1XMI - chains B and E of the 5 polymer chains in the assembly; structure by X-ray diffraction, 2.25 A resolution.

# Chain B (and E)
Protein: Cystic fibrosis transmembrane conductance regulator
Organism: Homo sapiens
Notes: EC 3.6.3.49; fragment: nucleotide binding domain one; chain E of this document is another copy of the same molecule, construct and numbering; everything in this record applies to it too
UniProtKB: P13569 (CFTR_HUMAN); residue numbers follow UniProt; this construct covers 388-678
Amino-acid sequence (291 residues; each row starts with the number of its first residue):
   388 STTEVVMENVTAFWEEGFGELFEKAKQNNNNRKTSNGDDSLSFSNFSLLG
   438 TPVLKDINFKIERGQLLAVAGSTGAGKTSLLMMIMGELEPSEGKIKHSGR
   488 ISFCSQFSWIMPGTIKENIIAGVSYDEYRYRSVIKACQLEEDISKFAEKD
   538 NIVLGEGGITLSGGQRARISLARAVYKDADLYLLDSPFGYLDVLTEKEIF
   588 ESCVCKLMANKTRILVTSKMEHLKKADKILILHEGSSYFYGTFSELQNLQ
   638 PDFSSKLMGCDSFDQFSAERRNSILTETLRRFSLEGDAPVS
Not modelled in the structure: 414-428, 533-538, 542-546, 672-678 (chain E: 388, 412-428, 672-678)
Differences from the reference sequence: cloning artifact (388); engineered mutation Ser429 (Phe in P13569), Ala508 (Phe in P13569), Arg667 (His in P13569)
Ion coordination: Mg2+: Thr465, Gln493 (together with ATP)
Residues lining bound ligands: ATP (adenosine-5'-triphosphate): Trp401, Val440, Ser459, Thr460, Gly461, Ala462, Gly463, Lys464, Thr465, Ser466, Gln493

# Interface between chain B and chain E
Contacting residue pairs (40):
  Glu403(B) - Lys584(E)
  Glu403(B) - Glu608(E)
  Gly404(B) - Met607(E)
  Gly404(B) - Phe640(E)
  Phe405(B) - Phe640(E)
  Phe405(B) - Ser642(E)
  Glu407(B) - Met607(E)
  Leu408(B) - Pro638(E)
  Leu408(B) - Phe640(E)
  Phe433(B) - Pro638(E)  hydrophobic
  Phe433(B) - Asp639(E)
  Leu436(B) - Asp639(E)
  Leu436(B) - Phe640(E)
  Met469(B) - Leu662(E)  hydrophobic
  Met472(B) - Leu581(E)
  Met472(B) - Thr665(E)
  Met472(B) - Phe669(E)
  Gly473(B) - Leu581(E)
  Glu474(B) - Asp579(E)
  Glu474(B) - Val580(E)  hydrogen bond (side chain-backbone)
  Glu474(B) - Leu581(E)  hydrogen bond (side chain-backbone)
  Glu474(B) - Thr665(E)  hydrogen bond
  Glu474(B) - Arg668(E)
  Glu476(B) - Lys584(E)  salt bridge
  Ile488(B) - Phe669(E)
  Phe490(B) - Thr665(E)
  Phe490(B) - Leu666(E)
  Ser492(B) - Leu662(E)
  Ser492(B) - Leu666(E)
  Phe494(B) - Asn659(E)
  Phe494(B) - Leu662(E)  hydrophobic
  Phe494(B) - Thr663(E)
  Trp496(B) - Thr663(E)
  Trp496(B) - Leu666(E)  hydrophobic
  Trp496(B) - Ser670(E)
  Pro499(B) - Lys532(E)  hydrogen bond (backbone-side chain)
  Pro499(B) - Thr547(E)
  Ala508(B) - Ser670(E)
  Ala508(B) - Leu671(E)
  Lys564(B) - Phe669(E)  hydrogen bond (side chain-backbone)
Other interface residues (no listed pair), chain B (25 interface residues in all): Trp401, Glu402, Met498, Gly509, Arg560
Other interface residues (no listed pair), chain E (22 interface residues in all): Arg667

# In short
25 residues of chain B and 22 residues of chain E are in contact, with 5 hydrogen bonds and 1 salt bridge.
Among the polar pairs are Glu476(B)-Lys584(E), Glu474(B)-Val580(E) and Glu474(B)-Leu581(E). Ligands of chain
B: ATP. Thr465(B) and Gln493(B) form the Mg2+ site.
Both chains are Cystic fibrosis transmembrane conductance regulator (Homo sapiens). Entry 1XMI (Crystal
structure of human F508A NBD1 domain with ATP) was determined by X-ray diffraction together with 1XMJ from the
same study.
